PDB entry 7N3P | electron microscopy, 3.65 A resolution | chains A and C of the 4 polymer chains in the assembly

== Chain A ==
Protein: Cas12k
From: Scytonema hofmannii
Chain sequence (639 residues; numbered 1 to 639; the number before each row is that of its first residue):
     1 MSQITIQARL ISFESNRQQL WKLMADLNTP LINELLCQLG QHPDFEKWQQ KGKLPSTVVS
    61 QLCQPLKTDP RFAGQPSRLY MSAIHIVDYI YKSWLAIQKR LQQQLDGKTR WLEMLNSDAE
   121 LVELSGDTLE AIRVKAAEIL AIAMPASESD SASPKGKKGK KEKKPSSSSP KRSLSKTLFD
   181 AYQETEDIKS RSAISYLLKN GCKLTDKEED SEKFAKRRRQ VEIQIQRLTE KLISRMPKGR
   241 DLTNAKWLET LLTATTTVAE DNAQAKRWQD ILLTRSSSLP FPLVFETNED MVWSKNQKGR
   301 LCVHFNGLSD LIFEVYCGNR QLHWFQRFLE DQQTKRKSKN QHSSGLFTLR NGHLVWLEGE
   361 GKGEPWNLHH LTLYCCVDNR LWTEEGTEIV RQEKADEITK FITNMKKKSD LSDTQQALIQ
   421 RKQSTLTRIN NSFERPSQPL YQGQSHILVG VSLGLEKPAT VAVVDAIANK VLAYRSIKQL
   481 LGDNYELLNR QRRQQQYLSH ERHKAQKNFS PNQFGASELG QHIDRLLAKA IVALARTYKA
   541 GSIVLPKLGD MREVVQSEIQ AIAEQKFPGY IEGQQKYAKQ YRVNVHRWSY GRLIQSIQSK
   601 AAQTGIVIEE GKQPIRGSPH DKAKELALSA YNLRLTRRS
Disordered / not traced: 103-270, 407-411, 506-515, 638-639
What the authors report for this chain:
  - binding site for the 11-nt DNA strand: Arg78, Arg421
  - binding site for the 40-nt DNA strand (chain C): Thr287, Arg350, Arg421, Arg428
  - mutagenesis - S452D/P546E/P619D: unchanged catalytic activity

== Chain C ==
Molecule: 40-nt DNA strand
Sequence (40 nucleotides; numbered 18 to 57; the number before each row is that of its first residue):
    18 TTAACAGTGG CCTTATTAAA TGACTTCTCA ACCTCCTACG
Disordered / not traced: 18-36, 57

== Chain A / chain C interface ==
Residue-residue contacts (32):
  Gln3(A) - DC46(C)  base contact
  Met81(A) - DA47(C)  base contact
  His85(A) - DA47(C)  base contact
  Tyr89(A) - DT45(C)  sugar contact
  Ser93(A) - DC44(C)  sugar contact
  Ala96(A) - DT43(C)  phosphate contact
  Ala96(A) - DC44(C)  phosphate contact
  Ile97(A) - DT43(C)  base contact
  Glu286(A) - DA47(C)  base contact
  Thr287(A) - DA47(C)  base contact
  Thr287(A) - DA48(C)  hydrogen bond to the base
  Ser343(A) - DC49(C)  hydrogen bond to the phosphate
  Ser344(A) - DA48(C)  hydrogen bond to the phosphate
  Ser344(A) - DC49(C)  hydrogen bond to the phosphate
  Gly345(A) - DA48(C)  phosphate contact
  Arg350(A) - DC46(C)  phosphate contact
  Arg350(A) - DA47(C)  salt bridge to the phosphate
  Arg350(A) - DA48(C)  salt bridge to the phosphate
  Asn351(A) - DC46(C)  hydrogen bond to the sugar
  Cys376(A) - DC46(C)  hydrogen bond to the base
  Arg421(A) - DA48(C)  base contact
  Arg421(A) - DC49(C)  base contact
  Arg421(A) - DC50(C)  sugar contact
  Ser424(A) - DC49(C)  phosphate contact
  Ser424(A) - DC50(C)  hydrogen bond to the phosphate
  Thr425(A) - DC49(C)  sugar contact
  Arg428(A) - DC49(C)  hydrogen bond to the phosphate
  Arg428(A) - DC50(C)  salt bridge to the phosphate
  Ser589(A) - DA40(C)  sugar contact
  Ser589(A) - DC41(C)  phosphate contact
  Gly591(A) - DC41(C)  hydrogen bond to the phosphate
  Arg592(A) - DC41(C)  phosphate contact
Other interface residues (no listed pair), chain A (30 interface residues in all): Lys92, Arg100, Asn288, Gln495, Arg502, Leu548, Arg587, Tyr590
Other interface residues (no listed pair), chain C (11 interface residues in all): DG39

== In short ==
Chain A and chain C form an interface of 30 and 11 residues respectively; the contacts include 9 hydrogen
bonds and 3 salt bridges. Polar contacts include Thr287(A)-DA48(C), Cys376(A)-DC46(C) and Asn351(A)-DC46(C).
From the paper: a binding site for the 40-nt DNA strand (chain C) at Thr287(A), Arg350(A) and Arg421(A) among
others; S452D/P546E/P619D of chain A leave catalytic activity unchanged.
Chain A is Cas12k (Scytonema hofmannii) and chain C is a 40-nt DNA strand; the structure, Cryo-EM structure of
the Cas12k-sgRNA-dsDNA complex, was determined by electron microscopy (same publication as 7N3O).
